6GE3 - chains A and L; structure by X-ray diffraction, 1.85 A resolution.

== Chain A ==
Protein: Transcriptional enhancer factor TEF-3
Source organism: Homo sapiens
Notes: fragment: C-terminal domain, YAP binding domain
UniProtKB: Q15561 (TEAD4_HUMAN); residues 216-434 here = UniProt positions 216-434
Amino-acid sequence (219 residues; row label = number of the first residue in the row):
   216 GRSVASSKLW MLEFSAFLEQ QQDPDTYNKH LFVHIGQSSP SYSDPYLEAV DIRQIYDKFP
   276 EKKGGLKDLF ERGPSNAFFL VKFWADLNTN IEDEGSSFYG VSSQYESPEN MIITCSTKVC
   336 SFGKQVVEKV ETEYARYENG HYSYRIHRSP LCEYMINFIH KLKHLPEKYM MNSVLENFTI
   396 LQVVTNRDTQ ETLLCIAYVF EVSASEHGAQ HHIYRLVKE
Disordered / not traced: 216, 252-261, 306-309
Reported in the primary citation:
  - contacts within the chain: Glu263-His427 (water-mediated contact), Glu263-Ile428 (water-mediated contact), His427-Ile428 (water-mediated contact)
  - mutagenesis - E263A (0.12 kcal/mol): unchanged binding to Ser94AlaYAP
  - mutagenesis - Y429F (1.53 kcal/mol): increased binding to Ser94AlaYAP

== Chain L ==
Protein: Transcriptional coactivator YAP1
Source organism: Homo sapiens
UniProtKB: P46937 (YAP1_HUMAN), isoform P46937-9; residue numbers follow UniProt; this construct covers 60-100
Amino-acid sequence (41 residues; each row starts with the number of its first residue):
    60 DSETDLEALF NAVMNPKTAN VPQTVPMRLR KLPDSFFKPP E
Disordered / not traced: 100
Curated features (UniProtKB/Swiss-Prot):
  - modified residue: Ser61 (Phosphoserine), Thr63 (Phosphothreonine), Lys90 (N6-lactoyllysine)

== How chain A and chain L interact ==
Pairs across the interface (47; chain A residue first):
  Glu263(A) with Pro92(L); Ser94(L), hydrogen bond
  Ala264(A) with Pro92(L)
  Val265(A) with Leu91(L), hydrophobic; Pro92(L)
  Gln269(A) with Arg89(L), hydrogen bond (backbone-side chain); Lys90(L), hydrogen bond (side chain-backbone)
  Asp272(A) with Thr83(L); Arg89(L), salt bridge
  Lys273(A) with Met86(L); Arg89(L)
  Leu295(A) with Phe95(L), hydrophobic
  Lys297(A) with Phe95(L), hydrogen bond (side chain-backbone)
  Trp299(A) with Ser94(L); Phe95(L); Pro98(L)
  Ser336(A) with Thr63(L); Leu68(L)
  Phe337(A) with Thr63(L); Leu68(L), hydrophobic; Val80(L), hydrophobic; Pro81(L)
  Tyr369(A) with Leu65(L)
  Phe373(A) with Leu65(L), hydrophobic; Leu68(L), hydrophobic; Phe69(L), hydrophobic
  Lys376(A) with Glu66(L), salt bridge; Phe69(L)
  Leu377(A) with Phe69(L)
  Leu380(A) with Phe69(L), hydrophobic; Met73(L), hydrophobic
  Met385(A) with Val72(L)
  Ser388(A) with Val72(L)
  Val389(A) with Phe69(L), hydrophobic; Val72(L), hydrophobic
  Glu391(A) with Pro85(L); Met86(L), hydrogen bond (side chain-backbone)
  Asn392(A) with Thr83(L)
  Val414(A) with Phe95(L), hydrophobic
  Glu416(A) with Arg87(L), salt bridge
  Gln425(A) with Pro99(L)
  His426(A) with Pro99(L)
  His427(A) with Ser94(L), hydrogen bond (side chain-backbone); Lys97(L), hydrogen bond (side chain-backbone); Pro99(L)
  Tyr429(A) with Ser94(L), hydrogen bond; Phe95(L), hydrogen bond (side chain-backbone)
Interface residues without a listed pair, chain A (29 interface residues in all): Ile270, Lys339
Interface residues without a listed pair, chain L (24 interface residues in all): Val84, Phe96
From the paper, about this interface:
  - pairs named by the authors: Glu263(A)-Ser94(L), Tyr429(A)-Ser94(L)
  - hot spots on chain L (mutagenesis) - S94A (-0.13 kcal/mol): unchanged binding to Glu263Ala-Tyr429PheTEAD4

== Overview ==
29 residues of chain A face 24 of chain L across their interface, with 9 hydrogen bonds and 3 salt bridges.
Polar contacts include Asp272(A)-Arg89(L), Lys376(A)-Glu66(L) and Glu416(A)-Arg87(L). The authors report
contacts between Glu263(A) and Ser94(L) and Tyr429(A) and Ser94(L). From the paper: Y429F of chain A increases
binding to Ser94AlaYAP; contacts within the chain involving His427(A), Glu263(A) and Ile428(A); 3
substitutions were tested in all.
Chain A is Transcriptional enhancer factor TEF-3 and chain L is Transcriptional coactivator YAP1, both from
Homo sapiens; the structure, X-ray structure of TEAD4 (wildtype) complexed with YAP (wildtype): The role of
residual flexibility and water ..., was determined by X-ray diffraction, deposited together with 6GE4, 6GE5,
6GE6, 6GEC, 6GEE, 6GEG, 6GEI and 6GEK.
